8WP2 - chains A and B of the 16 polymer chains in the assembly; structure by electron microscopy, 3.30 A resolution.

== Chain A ==
Protein: Piwi domain-containing protein
Organism: Maribacter polysiphoniae
Sequence (507 residues; row label = number of the first residue in the row):
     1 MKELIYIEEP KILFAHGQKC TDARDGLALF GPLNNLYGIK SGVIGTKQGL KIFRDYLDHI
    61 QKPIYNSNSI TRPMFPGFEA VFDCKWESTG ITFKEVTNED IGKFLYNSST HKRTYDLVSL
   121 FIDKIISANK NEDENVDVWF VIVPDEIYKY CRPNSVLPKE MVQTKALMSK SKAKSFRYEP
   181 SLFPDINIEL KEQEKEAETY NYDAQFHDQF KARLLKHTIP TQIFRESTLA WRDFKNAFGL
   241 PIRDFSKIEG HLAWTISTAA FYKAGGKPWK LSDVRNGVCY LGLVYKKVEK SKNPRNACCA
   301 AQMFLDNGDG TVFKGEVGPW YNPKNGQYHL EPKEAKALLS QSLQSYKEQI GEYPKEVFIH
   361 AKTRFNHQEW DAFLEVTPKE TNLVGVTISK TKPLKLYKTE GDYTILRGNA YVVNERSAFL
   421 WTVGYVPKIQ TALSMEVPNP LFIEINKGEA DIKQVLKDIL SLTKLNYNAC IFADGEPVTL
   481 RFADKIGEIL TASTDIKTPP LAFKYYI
Disordered / not traced: 155-202, 507

== Chain B ==
Protein: TIR domain-containing protein
Organism: Maribacter polysiphoniae
Sequence (452 residues; row label = number of the first residue in the row):
     1 MRNKIFISHA TPDDNDFTRW LALKLIGLGY EVWCDILFLD KGVDFWSNIE KVIREDTCKF
    61 LLVSSSYSNQ REGVLKELAV AAKVKKQLKD DKFIIPLAID EQLSYDDINI DIVRLNAIDF
   121 KMSWARGLKD ILEAFEKQKV PKEVADASKS NLLYQQIFLH DKSVIEKEEI YDSNWLSILS
   181 FPEELRFHEY NWMLPKRFDV RELTFPAVRY KNYLCTFAWA YDFTYHLPKT ETYHKSKTIR
   241 IPTEEILSGS YDSNFIRNAE CKRLIVQLLN KAFELRMKDK EVQEYEMSNK TAYWLEKGKL
   301 EKDKFEKTML VGKQKDKNWH FAISGASKLY PFPVLMISSH IFFTADGKKL IDSSSVQHSS
   361 RRRQGKNWWN NTWRTKLLAF IKYLSDDDTS FYLEMGSEEK VFVSNEPVKF KGNVSYNIPE
   421 KNTLEEEAEL SGFNQGEDIE ELEELIENLE AE
Disordered / not traced: 418-452

== How chain A and chain B interact ==
Contacting residue pairs (77):
  Met1(A) - Val408(B)  hydrophobic
  Met1(A) - Lys409(B)
  Met1(A) - Phe410(B)
  Lys2(A) - Ile170(B)
  Lys2(A) - Lys409(B)  hydrogen bond (backbone-backbone)
  Lys2(A) - Lys411(B)
  Glu3(A) - Phe410(B)
  Glu3(A) - Lys411(B)
  Leu4(A) - Tyr171(B)  hydrophobic
  Leu4(A) - Phe410(B)  hydrophobic
  Leu4(A) - Lys411(B)  hydrogen bond (backbone-backbone)
  Leu4(A) - Gly412(B)
  Leu4(A) - Asn413(B)
  Tyr6(A) - Val414(B)  hydrophobic
  His16(A) - Trp20(B)
  His16(A) - Trp124(B)
  Gln18(A) - Trp20(B)
  Asp25(A) - Gln155(B)
  Leu29(A) - Lys24(B)  hydrogen bond (backbone-side chain)
  Leu29(A) - Gln155(B)
  Leu29(A) - Phe158(B)  hydrophobic
  Ser69(A) - Ser150(B)
  Ser69(A) - Asn151(B)
  Met74(A) - Asn151(B)
  Pro393(A) - Asn174(B)
  Pro393(A) - Trp175(B)
  Pro393(A) - Met336(B)
  Leu394(A) - Ser173(B)
  Leu394(A) - Asn174(B)
  Leu394(A) - Trp175(B)  hydrophobic
  Lys395(A) - Ser173(B)  hydrogen bond (backbone-side chain)
  Lys395(A) - Asn174(B)  hydrogen bond (backbone-backbone)
  Lys395(A) - Ser339(B)  hydrogen bond
  Lys395(A) - Trp373(B)
  Leu396(A) - Tyr171(B)  hydrophobic
  Leu396(A) - Asp172(B)
  Leu396(A) - Ser173(B)
  Leu396(A) - Phe410(B)  hydrophobic
  Tyr397(A) - Tyr171(B)
  Tyr397(A) - Asp172(B)  hydrogen bond (backbone-backbone)
  Tyr397(A) - Ser339(B)
  Tyr397(A) - Asn370(B)
  Tyr397(A) - Trp373(B)
  Tyr397(A) - Arg374(B)
  Tyr397(A) - Leu377(B)  hydrophobic
  Lys398(A) - Tyr171(B)
  Lys398(A) - Asn370(B)  hydrogen bond (backbone-side chain)
  Lys398(A) - Asn371(B)
  Thr399(A) - Ile170(B)
  Thr399(A) - Asp172(B)
  Thr399(A) - Asn371(B)
  Gly401(A) - Asn370(B)
  Gly401(A) - Asn371(B)  hydrogen bond (backbone-side chain)
  Asp402(A) - Trp369(B)
  Asp402(A) - Asn370(B)
  Asp402(A) - Asn371(B)
  Tyr403(A) - Asn370(B)
  Thr404(A) - Asn370(B)
  Ile405(A) - Tyr171(B)  hydrophobic
  Leu406(A) - Val414(B)  hydrophobic
  Leu406(A) - Ser415(B)
  Leu406(A) - Tyr416(B)  hydrophobic
  Tyr411(A) - Phe410(B)  hydrophobic
  Val413(A) - Tyr330(B)
  Val413(A) - Pro331(B)  hydrophobic
  Ser417(A) - Tyr330(B)  hydrogen bond
  Phe419(A) - Tyr330(B)
  Tyr425(A) - Tyr416(B)  hydrophobic
  Pro427(A) - Lys162(B)
  Pro427(A) - Ser163(B)
  Gln430(A) - Tyr416(B)
  Met435(A) - Arg362(B)
  Met435(A) - Gly365(B)
  Met435(A) - Trp368(B)
  Met435(A) - Trp373(B)  hydrophobic
  Glu436(A) - Trp373(B)
  Phe442(A) - Tyr330(B)
Interface residues without a listed pair, chain A (43 interface residues in all): Ile5, Gly17, Cys20, Phe30, Glu400, Asn409, Asn414, Val426, Lys428
Interface residues without a listed pair, chain B (44 interface residues in all): Leu152, Tyr154, His160, Asp161, Val164, Glu169, Ser338

== Summary ==
The interface between chain A and chain B involves 43 residues on one side and 44 on the other; the contacts
include 10 hydrogen bonds. Among the polar pairs are Leu29(A)-Lys24(B), Lys395(A)-Ser173(B) and
Lys395(A)-Ser339(B).
Here chain A is Piwi domain-containing protein and chain B is TIR domain-containing protein, both from
Maribacter polysiphoniae. Entry 8WP2 (MapSPARTA tetramer bound with guide-target) was determined by electron
microscopy.
